9NNR - chains A and B; structure by X-ray diffraction, 2.90 A resolution.

Chain A (and B):
Molecule: Lysine N-acyltransferase MbtK
From: Saccharopolyspora erythraea
Notes: chain B of this document is another copy of the same molecule, construct and numbering; everything in this record applies to it too
Reference sequence: A4F9A2 (A4F9A2_SACEN); numbering as in UniProt (aligned over 1-417)
Amino-acid sequence (441 residues; each row starts with the number of its first residue; numbers below 1 keep their minus sign (Met-23 is residue -23)):
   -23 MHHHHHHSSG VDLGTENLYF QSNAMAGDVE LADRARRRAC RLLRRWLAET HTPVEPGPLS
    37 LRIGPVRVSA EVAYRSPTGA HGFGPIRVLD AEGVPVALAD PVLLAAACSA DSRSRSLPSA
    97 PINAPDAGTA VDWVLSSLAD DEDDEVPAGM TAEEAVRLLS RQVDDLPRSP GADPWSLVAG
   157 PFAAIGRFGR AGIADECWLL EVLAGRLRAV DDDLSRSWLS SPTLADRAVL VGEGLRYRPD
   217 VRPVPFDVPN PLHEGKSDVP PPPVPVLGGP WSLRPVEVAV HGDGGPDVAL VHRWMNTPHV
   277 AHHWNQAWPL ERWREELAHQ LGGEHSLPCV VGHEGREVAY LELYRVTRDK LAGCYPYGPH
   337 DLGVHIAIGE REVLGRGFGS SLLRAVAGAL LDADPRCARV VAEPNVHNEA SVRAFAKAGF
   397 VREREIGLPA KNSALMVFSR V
Disordered / not traced: -23 to -19 (chain B: -23 to -19, 144-148)
Differences from the reference sequence: initiating methionine (-23); expression tag (-22 to 0); engineered mutation Phe158 (Leu in A4F9A2)
Ion coordination: Mg2+ near Asp-12 (its only coordinating residue here)
Small-molecule neighbours: acetyl coenzyme A (ACO): His275, His279, Trp280, His341, Ile342, Ala343, Ile344, Gly351, Arg352, Gly353, Phe354, Gly355, Ser356, Glu379, Pro380, Asn384, Glu385, Ala386, Ser387, Arg389, Ala390, Lys393, Lys407
Reported in the primary citation:
  - binding site for acetyl coenzyme A: Trp280, His341, Glu379, Lys407
  - contacts within the chain: Trp280-His341, Glu318-His341, Tyr320-His341, Lys326-His341
  - catalytic residues: His341
  - mutagenesis - L158F, W280F, Q282A, Q282L, E318A, E318K, Y320F, E379K, E379L, E379Q, K407A, K407E: unchanged catalytic activity
  - mutagenesis - H341F, H341N: abolished catalytic activity
  - mutagenesis - Y320A, D325A, D325K, S387A: unchanged catalytic activity on hOrn

How chain A and chain B interact:
Contacting residue pairs (57; chain A residue first):
  Ser-15(A) - Pro32(B)
  Ser-15(A) - Ala49(B)
  Ser-15(A) - Tyr50(B)
  Ser-15(A) - Arg51(B)  hydrogen bond (backbone-backbone)
  Gly-14(A) - Pro32(B)
  Gly-14(A) - Ala49(B)
  Val-13(A) - Pro32(B)  hydrophobic
  Val-13(A) - Gly33(B)
  Gln-3(A) - Glu47(B)  hydrogen bond
  Met1(A) - Pro61(B)
  Met1(A) - Arg63(B)
  Asp4(A) - Pro61(B)
  Asp4(A) - Arg63(B)  salt bridge
  Asp4(A) - Leu74(B)
  Leu7(A) - Pro71(B)
  Leu7(A) - Val72(B)
  Leu7(A) - Ala73(B)
  Leu7(A) - Leu74(B)  hydrophobic
  Arg10(A) - Val72(B)
  Arg14(A) - Val72(B)  hydrogen bond (side chain-backbone)
  Pro32(A) - Ser-15(B)
  Pro32(A) - Gly-14(B)
  Pro32(A) - Val-13(B)  hydrophobic
  Gly33(A) - Val-13(B)
  Glu47(A) - Gln-3(B)
  Ala49(A) - Ser-15(B)
  Ala49(A) - Gly-14(B)
  Tyr50(A) - Ser-15(B)
  Arg51(A) - Ser-16(B)  hydrogen bond (side chain-backbone)
  Arg51(A) - Ser-15(B)  hydrogen bond (backbone-backbone)
  Pro61(A) - Met1(B)
  Pro61(A) - Asp4(B)
  Arg63(A) - Ala0(B)
  Arg63(A) - Met1(B)
  Arg63(A) - Asp4(B)  salt bridge
  Asp66(A) - Ala115(B)
  Pro71(A) - Leu7(B)
  Val72(A) - Leu7(B)
  Val72(A) - Arg10(B)
  Val72(A) - Arg14(B)
  Val72(A) - Leu114(B)
  Ala73(A) - Leu7(B)
  Leu74(A) - Asp4(B)
  Asp76(A) - Asp76(B)
  Val78(A) - Val78(B)
  Val78(A) - Leu79(B)  hydrophobic
  Leu79(A) - Val78(B)  hydrophobic
  Leu79(A) - Leu111(B)  hydrophobic
  Leu79(A) - Leu114(B)  hydrophobic
  Ala82(A) - Val107(B)  hydrophobic
  Ala82(A) - Leu111(B)  hydrophobic
  Val107(A) - Ala82(B)  hydrophobic
  Leu111(A) - Pro41(B)  hydrophobic
  Leu111(A) - Leu79(B)  hydrophobic
  Leu114(A) - Val72(B)
  Leu114(A) - Leu79(B)  hydrophobic
  Ala115(A) - Asp66(B)
Interface residues without a listed pair, chain A (35 interface residues in all): Ser-16, Ala0, Ala8, Pro41, Ala83
Interface residues without a listed pair, chain B (37 interface residues in all): Ala8, Val42, Pro77, Ala83

Summary:
Chain A and chain B form an interface of 35 and 37 residues respectively, with 5 hydrogen bonds and 2 salt
bridges. Among the polar pairs are Asp4(A)-Arg63(B), Gln-3(A)-Glu47(B) and Arg14(A)-Val72(B). The paper
reports the catalytic residue His341(A); H341F and H341N of chain A abolish catalytic activity; 18
substitutions were tested in all.
Both chains are Lysine N-acyltransferase MbtK (Saccharopolyspora erythraea). Entry 9NNR (GNAT family
acetyltransferase EryM in complex with Acetyl-CoA) was determined by X-ray diffraction (same publication as
9NNQ, 9NNS and 9OA7).
